PDB entry 6CEB | electron microscopy, 4.70 A resolution (low resolution: residue-level contacts below are approximate; hydrogen-bond / salt-bridge calls are withheld) | chains O and P of the 8 polymer chains in the assembly

[Chain O]
Protein: Insulin B chain
Reference sequence: P01318 (INS_SHEEP); residues 1-30 here correspond to UniProt positions 25-54 (UniProt number = residue number + 24)
Sequence (30 residues; each row starts with the number of its first residue):
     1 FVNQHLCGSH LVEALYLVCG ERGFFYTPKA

[Chain P]
Protein: Insulin receptor
Organism: Homo sapiens
Notes: EC 2.7.10.1
Reference sequence: P06213 (INSR_HUMAN), isoform P06213-2; residues 691-720 here correspond to UniProt positions 718-747 (UniProt number = residue number + 27)
Sequence (30 residues; each row starts with the number of its first residue):
   691 QILKELEESS FRKTFEDYLH NVVFVPRPSR
Swiss-Prot annotation at these positions:
  - region: Glu706 to Phe714 (Insulin-binding)

[Chain O / chain P interface]
Residue-residue contacts (6; chain O residue first):
  Gly23(O) with Arg717(P)
  Phe24(O) with Arg717(P)
  Phe25(O) with Pro716(P); Arg717(P); Ser719(P)
  Tyr26(O) with Pro716(P)
Other interface residues (no listed pair), chain O (7 interface residues in all): Cys7, Gly8, Val12
Other interface residues (no listed pair), chain P (5 interface residues in all): Lys703, His710

[Summary]
7 residues of chain O face 5 of chain P across their interface.
Chain O is Insulin B chain and chain P is Insulin receptor (Homo sapiens); the structure, Insulin Receptor
ectodomain in complex with two insulin molecules - C1 symmetry, was determined by electron microscopy together
with 6CE7 and 6CE9 from the same study.
